PDB entry 6SM3 | electron microscopy, 3.30 A resolution | chains A and B of the 3 polymer chains in the assembly

Chain A:
Molecule: Lipoprotein RagB
From: Porphyromonas gingivalis (strain ATCC BAA-308 / W83)
UniProtKB: F5H948 (F5H948_PORGI); numbering as in UniProt (aligned over 20-501)
Amino-acid sequence (482 residues; each row starts with the number of its first residue):
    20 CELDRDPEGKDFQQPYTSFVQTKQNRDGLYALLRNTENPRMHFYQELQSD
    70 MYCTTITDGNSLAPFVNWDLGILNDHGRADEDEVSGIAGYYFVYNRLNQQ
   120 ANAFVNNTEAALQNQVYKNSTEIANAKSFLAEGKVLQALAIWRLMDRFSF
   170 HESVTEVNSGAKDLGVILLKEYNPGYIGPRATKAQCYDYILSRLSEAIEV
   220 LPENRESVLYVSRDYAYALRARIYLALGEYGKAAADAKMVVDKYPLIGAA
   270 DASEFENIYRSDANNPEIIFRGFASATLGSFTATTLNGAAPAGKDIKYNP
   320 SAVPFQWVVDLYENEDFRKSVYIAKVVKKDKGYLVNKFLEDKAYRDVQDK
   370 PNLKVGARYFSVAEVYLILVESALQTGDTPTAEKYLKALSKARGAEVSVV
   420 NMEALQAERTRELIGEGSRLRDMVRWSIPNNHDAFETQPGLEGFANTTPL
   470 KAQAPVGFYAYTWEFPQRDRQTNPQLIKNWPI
Covalently attached groups: compound 5PL linked to Cys-20; palmitic acid (PLM) linked to Cys-20

Chain B:
Molecule: RagA protein
From: Porphyromonas gingivalis (strain ATCC BAA-308 / W83)
UniProtKB: Q7MXJ7 (Q7MXJ7_PORGI); residues 115-1017 here = UniProt positions 115-1017
Amino-acid sequence (903 residues; row label = number of the first residue in the row):
   115 LSTVSGSVAKVSSEKLAEKPVANIMDALQGQVAGMQVMTTSGDPTAVASV
   165 EIHGTGSLGASSAPLYIVDGMQTSLDVVATMNPNDFESMSVLKDASATSI
   215 YGARAANGVVFIQTKKGKMSERGRITFNASYGISQILNTKPLDNMMTGDE
   265 LLDFQVKAGFWGNNQTVQKVKDMILAGAEDLYGNYDSLKDEYGKTLFPVD
   315 FNHDADWLKALFKTAPTSQGDISFSGGSQGTSYYASIGYFDQEGMAREPA
   365 NFKRYSGRLNFESRINEWLKVGANLSGAIANRRSADYFGKYYMGSGTFGV
   415 LTMPRYYNPFDVNGDLADVYYMYGATRPSMTEPYFAKMRPFSSESHQANV
   465 NGFAQITPIKGLTLKAQAGVDITNTRTSSKRMPNNPYDSTPLGERRERAY
   515 RDVSKSFTNTAEYKFSIDEKHDLTALMGHEYIEYEGDVIGASSKGFESDK
   565 LMLLSQGKTGNSLSLPEHRVAEYAYLSFFSRFNYGFDKWMYIDFSVRNDQ
   615 SSRFGSNNRSAWFYSVGGMFDIYNKFIQESNWLSDLRLKMSYGTTGNSEI
   665 GNYNHQALVTVNNYTEDAMGLSISTAGNPDLSWEKQSQFNFGLAAGAFNN
   715 RLSAEVDFYVRTTNDMLIDVPMPYISGFFSQYQNVGSMKNTGVDLSLKGT
   765 IYQNKDWNVYASANFNYNRQEITKLFFGLNKYMLPNTGTIWEIGYPNSFY
   815 MAEYAGIDKKTGKQLWYVPGQVDADGNKVTTSQYSADLETRIDKSVTPPI
   865 TGGFSLGASWKGLSLDADFAYIVGKWMINNDRYFTENGGGLMQLNKDKML
   915 LNAWTEDNKETDVPKLGQSPQFDTHLLENASFLRLKNLKLTYVLPNSLFA
   965 GQNVIGGARVYLMARNLLTVTKYKGFDPEAGGNVGKNQYPNSKQYVAGIQ
  1015 LSF
Small-molecule neighbours: 5PL ((1R,4S,6R)-6-({[2-(acetylamino)-2-deoxy-alpha-D-glucopyranosyl]oxy}methyl)-4-hydroxy-1-{[(15-methylhexadecanoyl)oxy]methyl}-4-oxido-7-oxo-3,5-dioxa-8-aza-4-phosphaheptacos-1-yl 15-methylhexadecanoate): Ala-480, Phe-521, Asn-523, His-543, Tyr-545, Leu-590, Phe-592

How chain A and chain B interact:
Contacting residue pairs (130):
  Cys-20(A) / Tyr-545(B)  hydrophobic
  Leu-22(A) / Leu-590(B)  hydrophobic
  Leu-22(A) / Ser-615(B)
  Leu-22(A) / Ser-616(B)
  Leu-22(A) / Arg-623(B)  hydrogen bond (backbone-side chain)
  Asp-23(A) / Arg-623(B)
  Arg-24(A) / Glu-547(B)  salt bridge
  Arg-24(A) / Glu-586(B)
  Arg-24(A) / Ala-588(B)
  Arg-24(A) / Ser-616(B)
  Arg-24(A) / Tyr-667(B)
  Arg-24(A) / Gln-670(B)  hydrogen bond (backbone-side chain)
  Asp-25(A) / Tyr-667(B)
  Pro-26(A) / Tyr-667(B)  hydrophobic
  Pro-26(A) / Leu-672(B)  hydrophobic
  Glu-27(A) / Val-584(B)
  Lys-29(A) / Leu-672(B)
  Lys-29(A) / Val-673(B)
  Lys-29(A) / Thr-674(B)
  Lys-29(A) / Ser-688(B)  hydrogen bond
  Asp-30(A) / Leu-672(B)
  Asp-30(A) / Val-673(B)  hydrogen bond (backbone-backbone)
  Phe-31(A) / Gln-670(B)
  Phe-31(A) / Ala-671(B)
  Gln-32(A) / Ala-671(B)  hydrogen bond (backbone-backbone)
  Gln-32(A) / Val-673(B)
  Gln-32(A) / Ile-687(B)
  Gln-43(A) / Met-683(B)
  Gln-43(A) / Gly-684(B)
  Gln-43(A) / Leu-685(B)  hydrogen bond (backbone-backbone)
  Asn-44(A) / Leu-685(B)
  Asp-46(A) / Tyr-678(B)
  Asp-46(A) / Ala-682(B)
  Asp-46(A) / Met-683(B)
  Gly-47(A) / Asn-676(B)
  Gly-47(A) / Gly-684(B)
  Gly-47(A) / Leu-685(B)
  Gly-47(A) / Ser-686(B)  hydrogen bond (backbone-side chain)
  Tyr-49(A) / Tyr-678(B)  hydrophobic
  Ala-50(A) / Asn-676(B)
  Ala-50(A) / Asn-677(B)
  Ala-50(A) / Tyr-678(B)
  Leu-51(A) / Asn-676(B)
  Arg-53(A) / Asn-677(B)  hydrogen bond (side chain-backbone)
  Arg-53(A) / Tyr-678(B)  hydrogen bond (side chain-backbone)
  Ile-75(A) / Phe-274(B)  hydrophobic
  Ile-75(A) / Trp-275(B)  hydrophobic
  Ile-75(A) / Tyr-437(B)  hydrophobic
  Ile-75(A) / Gln-907(B)
  Thr-76(A) / Gln-907(B)
  Asp-77(A) / Gln-907(B)
  Gly-78(A) / Gln-907(B)
  Asn-79(A) / Leu-905(B)
  Asp-88(A) / Ser-933(B)  hydrogen bond
  Gly-90(A) / Gln-935(B)
  Asn-93(A) / Ala-850(B)
  Ala-98(A) / Tyr-738(B)  hydrogen bond (backbone-side chain)
  Ala-98(A) / Phe-743(B)
  Asp-99(A) / Phe-743(B)
  Glu-100(A) / Phe-743(B)
  Glu-100(A) / Ser-744(B)
  Tyr-110(A) / Tyr-738(B)  hydrophobic
  Tyr-110(A) / Ile-739(B)
  Phe-111(A) / Tyr-738(B)  hydrophobic
  Phe-111(A) / Gly-741(B)
  Phe-111(A) / Phe-742(B)
  Phe-111(A) / Phe-743(B)  hydrophobic
  Asn-114(A) / Tyr-738(B)
  Asn-114(A) / Ile-739(B)
  Arg-115(A) / Gly-741(B)
  Gln-118(A) / Ile-739(B)
  Gln-118(A) / Ser-740(B)
  Gln-119(A) / Ile-687(B)  hydrogen bond (side chain-backbone)
  Ile-186(A) / Ile-739(B)  hydrophobic
  Tyr-191(A) / Ile-687(B)
  Tyr-191(A) / Phe-742(B)
  Pro-193(A) / Met-736(B)
  Pro-193(A) / Ser-740(B)
  Pro-193(A) / Phe-742(B)  hydrophobic
  Tyr-195(A) / Ile-739(B)
  Ile-196(A) / Phe-791(B)  hydrophobic
  Leu-228(A) / Tyr-678(B)  hydrogen bond (backbone-side chain)
  Tyr-229(A) / Tyr-678(B)  hydrophobic
  Arg-290(A) / Tyr-678(B)
  Gly-291(A) / Tyr-678(B)
  Phe-292(A) / Tyr-678(B)  hydrogen bond (backbone-side chain)
  Phe-292(A) / Thr-679(B)
  Phe-292(A) / Glu-680(B)
  Ser-294(A) / Glu-680(B)  hydrogen bond
  Ala-295(A) / Asn-575(B)
  Thr-296(A) / Leu-577(B)
  Leu-297(A) / Tyr-678(B)
  Leu-297(A) / Thr-679(B)
  Ala-309(A) / Arg-441(B)
  Pro-310(A) / Arg-441(B)  hydrogen bond (backbone-side chain)
  Pro-310(A) / Ser-503(B)
  Gly-312(A) / Ser-503(B)  hydrogen bond (backbone-backbone)
  Lys-316(A) / Thr-440(B)
  Tyr-317(A) / Thr-440(B)
  Asn-318(A) / Gly-438(B)  hydrogen bond (side chain-backbone)
  Arg-364(A) / Asn-575(B)  hydrogen bond (backbone-side chain)
  Asp-365(A) / Lys-558(B)  salt bridge
  Asp-365(A) / Asn-575(B)
  Asp-365(A) / Ser-576(B)
  Val-366(A) / Lys-572(B)
  Lys-369(A) / Leu-506(B)
  Gly-462(A) / Trp-275(B)
  Asn-465(A) / Phe-274(B)
  Asn-465(A) / Trp-275(B)  hydrogen bond (side chain-backbone)
  Asn-465(A) / Gly-276(B)
  Lys-470(A) / Ser-933(B)
  Gln-486(A) / Met-797(B)
  Gln-486(A) / Pro-799(B)
  Arg-487(A) / Pro-735(B)
  Arg-487(A) / Met-736(B)
  Arg-487(A) / Tyr-738(B)
  Arg-487(A) / Phe-743(B)  hydrogen bond (side chain-backbone)
  Arg-487(A) / Tyr-796(B)
  Asp-488(A) / Pro-737(B)
  Asp-488(A) / Tyr-738(B)  hydrogen bond (side chain-backbone)
  Asp-488(A) / Ile-739(B)
  Gln-490(A) / Leu-793(B)
  Gln-490(A) / Met-797(B)  hydrogen bond (side chain-backbone)
  Thr-491(A) / Pro-735(B)
  Thr-491(A) / Pro-737(B)
  Thr-491(A) / Tyr-796(B)
  Ile-501(A) / Gln-847(B)
  Ile-501(A) / Ser-849(B)
  Ile-501(A) / Ala-850(B)
  Ile-501(A) / Asp-851(B)
Also at the interface, not in a pair above, chain A (89 interface residues in all): Gly-28, Leu-48, Ile-91, Asp-94, Gly-96, Val-103, Ala-107, Ala-122, Leu-188, Ala-311, Lys-347, Ala-362, Gln-367, Glu-461, Phe-463, Thr-466, Tyr-478, Pro-485, Pro-493, Lys-497
Also at the interface, not in a pair above, chain B (79 interface residues in all): Asn-277, Ala-439, Thr-504, Pro-505, Tyr-587, Tyr-589, Gln-614, Thr-689, Lys-795, Asn-800, Tyr-848, Tyr-897, Gly-903, Gly-904, Gly-931

In short:
89 residues of chain A and 79 residues of chain B are in contact; the contacts include 23 hydrogen bonds and 2
salt bridges. Polar contacts include Arg-24(A)/Glu-547(B), Asp-365(A)/Lys-558(B) and Leu-22(A)/Arg-623(B).
Ligands of chain B: compound 5PL. Covalently linked compound 5PL: at Cys-20(A).
Here chain A is Lipoprotein RagB and chain B is RagA protein, both from Porphyromonas gingivalis (strain ATCC
BAA-308 / W83). Entry 6SM3 (Structure of the RagAB peptide importer in the 'closed-closed' state) was
determined by electron microscopy together with 6SLI, 6SLJ, 6SLN, 6SML and 6SMQ from the same study.
